Entry 3G6P (X-ray diffraction, 1.99 A resolution); this record covers chains D and A of the 4 polymer chains in the assembly.

[Chain D]
Molecule: 18-nt DNA strand
Sequence (18 nucleotides; each row starts with the number of its first residue):
     1 CCAGAACAGGGTGTTCTG

[Chain A]
Molecule: Glucocorticoid receptor
Organism: Rattus norvegicus
UniProtKB: P06536 (GCR_RAT); residue numbers follow UniProt; this construct covers 440-525
Amino-acid sequence (90 residues; each row starts with the number of its first residue):
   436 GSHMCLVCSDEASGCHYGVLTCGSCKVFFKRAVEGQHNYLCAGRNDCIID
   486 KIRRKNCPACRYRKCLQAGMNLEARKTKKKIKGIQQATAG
Disordered / not traced: 436, 511-525
Differences from the reference sequence: expression tag (436-439)
Metal / ion sites: Zn2+ site 1: Cys440, Cys443, Cys457, Cys460; Zn2+ site 2: Cys476, Cys482, Cys492, Cys495
From the paper describing this entry:
  - binding site for the 18-nt DNA strand: Arg510
  - mutagenesis - R510A, K514A: decreased binding to DNA
  - mutagenesis - K514A: unchanged signaling
  - mutagenesis - H472A, R510A: increased signaling
  - mutagenesis - H472R: decreased signaling
  - mutagenesis - G470A, N473A: decreased signaling in response to Pal
  - mutagenesis - G470A: decreased signaling in response to Tat

[Interface between chain D and chain A]
Contacting residue pairs - 10 pairs, chain D then chain A:
  DG11(D) with His472(A), phosphate contact
  DT12(D) with Arg466(A), base contact; Lys490(A), sugar contact; Pro493(A), phosphate contact
  DG13(D) with Ser459(A), sugar contact; Arg466(A), hydrogen bond to the base; Arg489(A), salt bridge to the phosphate; Arg496(A), salt bridge to the phosphate
  DT14(D) with Gly458(A), base contact; Val462(A), base contact
Also at the interface, not in a pair above, chain A (11 interface residues in all): Phe463, Tyr474

[In short]
The interface between chain D and chain A involves 4 residues on one side and 11 on the other; the contacts
include 1 hydrogen bond and 2 salt bridges. Polar contacts include DG13(D)-Arg466(A), DG13(D)-Arg489(A) and
DG13(D)-Arg496(A). From the paper: a binding site for the 18-nt DNA strand at Arg510(A); R510A and K514A of
chain A reduce binding to DNA; 6 substitutions were tested in all.
Chain D is an 18-nt DNA strand and chain A is Glucocorticoid receptor (Rattus norvegicus); the structure, GR
DNA binding domain:FKBP5 complex, 18bp, was determined by X-ray diffraction, deposited together with 3FYL,
3G6Q, 3G6R, 3G6T, 3G6U, 3G8U and 8 further entries.
